PDB entry 4KN4 | X-ray diffraction, 3.96 A resolution | chains A and X of the 6 polymer chains in the assembly

# Chain A
Molecule: DNA-directed RNA polymerase subunit alpha
Source organism: Escherichia coli
Notes: EC 2.7.7.6
UniProt: P0A7Z4 (RPOA_ECOLI); residue numbers follow UniProt; this construct covers 1-329
Chain sequence (329 residues; numbered 1 to 329; the number before each row is that of its first residue):
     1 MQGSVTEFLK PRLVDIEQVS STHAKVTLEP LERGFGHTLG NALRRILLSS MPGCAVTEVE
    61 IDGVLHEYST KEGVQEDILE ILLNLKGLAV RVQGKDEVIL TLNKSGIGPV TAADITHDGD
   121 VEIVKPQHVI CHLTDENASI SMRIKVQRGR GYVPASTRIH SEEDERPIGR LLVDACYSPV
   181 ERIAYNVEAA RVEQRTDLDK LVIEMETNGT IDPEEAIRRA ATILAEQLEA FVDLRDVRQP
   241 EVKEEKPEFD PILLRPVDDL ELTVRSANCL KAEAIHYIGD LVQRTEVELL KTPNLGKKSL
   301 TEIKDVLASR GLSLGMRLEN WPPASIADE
Disordered / not traced: 1-2, 326-329
Curated features (UniProtKB/Swiss-Prot):
  - region: Glu-162 to Glu-165 (Required for interaction with Crp at class II promoters)
  - modified residue: Arg-265 (ADP-ribosylarginine), Lys-297 (N6-acetyllysine), Lys-298 (N6-acetyllysine)

# Chain X
Molecule: RNA polymerase sigma factor RpoD
Source organism: Escherichia coli
UniProt: P00579 (RPOD_ECOLI); residues 1-613 here = UniProt positions 1-613
Chain sequence (613 residues; row label = number of the first residue in the row):
     1 MEQNPQSQLK LLVTRGKEQG YLTYAEVNDH LPEDIVDSDQ IEDIIQMIND MGIQVMEEAP
    61 DADDLMLAEN TADEDAAEAA AQVLSSVESE IGRTTDPVRM YMREMGTVEL LTREGEIDIA
   121 KRIEDGINQV QCSVAEYPEA ITYLLEQYDR VEAEEARLSD LITGFVDPNA EEDLAPTATH
   181 VGSELSQEDL DDDEDEDEED GDDDSADDDN SIDPELAREK FAELRAQYVV TRDTIKAKGR
   241 SHATAQEEIL KLSEVFKQFR LVPKQFDYLV NSMRVMMDRV RTQERLIMKL CVEQCKMPKK
   301 NFITLFTGNE TSDTWFNAAI AMNKPWSEKL HDVSEEVHRA LQKLQQIEEE TGLTIEQVKD
   361 INRRMSIGEA KARRAKKEMV EANLRLVISI AKKYTNRGLQ FLDLIQEGNI GLMKAVDKFE
   421 YRRGYKFSTY ATWWIRQAIT RSIADQARTI RIPVHMIETI NKLNRISRQM LQEMGREPTP
   481 EELAERMLMP EDKIRKVLKI AKEPISMETP IGDDEDSHLG DFIEDTTLEL PLDSATTESL
   541 RAATHDVLAG LTAREAKVLR MRFGIDMNTD YTLEEVGKQF DVTRERIRQI EAKALRKLRH
   601 PSRSEVLRSF LDD
Disordered / not traced: 1-5, 65-94, 155-211, 610-613
Curated features (UniProtKB/Swiss-Prot):
  - DNA-binding region: Leu-573 to Ala-592 (H-T-H motif)
  - region: Arg-584 to Arg-599 (Interaction with anti-sigma factors)
  - motif: Asp-403 to Gln-406 (Interaction with polymerase core subunit RpoC)
  - site: Arg-562 (Interaction with anti-sigma factors)

# Chain A / chain X interface
Contacting residue pairs (11; chain A residue first):
  Asp-250(A) / His-600(X)
  Asp-250(A) / Pro-601(X)
  Asp-250(A) / Ser-602(X)
  Asp-250(A) / Glu-605(X)
  Pro-251(A) / Ser-602(X)
  Ile-252(A) / Glu-605(X)
  Arg-310(A) / Glu-605(X)
  Arg-310(A) / Arg-608(X)
  Gly-311(A) / Arg-599(X)  hydrogen bond (backbone-side chain)
  Leu-312(A) / Glu-605(X)
  Met-316(A) / His-600(X)
Interface residues without a listed pair, chain A (8 interface residues in all): Ser-313
Interface residues without a listed pair, chain X (7 interface residues in all): Arg-596

# In short
Chain A and chain X form an interface of 8 and 7 residues respectively; the contacts include 1 hydrogen bond.
The hydrogen-bonded pair is Gly-311(A)/Arg-599(X).
Here chain A is DNA-directed RNA polymerase subunit alpha and chain X is RNA polymerase sigma factor RpoD,
both from Escherichia coli. Entry 4KN4 (X-ray crystal structure of the Escherichia coli RNA polymerase in
complex with Benzoxazinorifamycin-2b) was determined by X-ray diffraction together with 4KMU and 4KN7 from the
same study.
